9IBH - chains A and C of the 4 polymer chains in the assembly; structure by electron microscopy, 2.50 A resolution.

# Chain A (and C)
Protein: Polyribonucleotide nucleotidyltransferase
Organism: Salmonella enterica subsp. enterica serovar Typhimurium
Notes: EC 2.7.7.8; chain C of this document is another copy of the same molecule, construct and numbering; everything in this record applies to it too
Reference sequence: Q8ZLT3 (PNP_SALTY); residue numbers follow UniProt; this construct covers 1-546
Amino-acid sequence (546 residues; row label = number of the first residue in the row):
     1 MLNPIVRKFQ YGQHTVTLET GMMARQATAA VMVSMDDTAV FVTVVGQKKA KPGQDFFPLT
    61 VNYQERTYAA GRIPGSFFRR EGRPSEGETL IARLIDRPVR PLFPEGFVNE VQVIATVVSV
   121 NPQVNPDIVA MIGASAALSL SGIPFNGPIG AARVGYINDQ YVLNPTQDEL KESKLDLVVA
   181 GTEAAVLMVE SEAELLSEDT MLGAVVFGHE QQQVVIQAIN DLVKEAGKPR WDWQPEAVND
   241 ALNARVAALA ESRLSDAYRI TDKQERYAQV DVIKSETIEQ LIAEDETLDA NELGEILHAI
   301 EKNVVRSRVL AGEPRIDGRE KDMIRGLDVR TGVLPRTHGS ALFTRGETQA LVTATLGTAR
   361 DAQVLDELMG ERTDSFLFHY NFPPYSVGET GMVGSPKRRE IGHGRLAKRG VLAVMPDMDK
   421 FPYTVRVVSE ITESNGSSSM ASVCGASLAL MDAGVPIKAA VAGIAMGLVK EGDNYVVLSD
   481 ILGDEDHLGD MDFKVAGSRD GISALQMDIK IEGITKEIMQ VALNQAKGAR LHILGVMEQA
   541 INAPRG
Disordered / not traced: 546 (chain C: fully traced)

# Interface between chain A and chain C
Pairs across the interface (82):
  R83(A) - R83(C)
  D328(A) - M1(C)
  D328(A) - L2(C)
  R330(A) - M1(C)  hydrogen bond
  R330(A) - L2(C)  hydrogen bond (side chain-backbone)
  R330(A) - P4(C)
  R330(A) - M22(C)
  L334(A) - V118(C)
  P335(A) - D37(C)
  P335(A) - S119(C)
  R336(A) - D37(C)  salt bridge
  R336(A) - A69(C)
  R336(A) - S119(C)  hydrogen bond (backbone-side chain)
  R336(A) - V120(C)
  R336(A) - N121(C)
  R336(A) - P122(C)
  T337(A) - Y68(C)
  T337(A) - V118(C)
  H338(A) - G71(C)
  L342(A) - M22(C)  hydrophobic
  L342(A) - M23(C)  hydrophobic
  T344(A) - L2(C)
  T344(A) - R25(C)
  G346(A) - R25(C)  hydrogen bond (backbone-side chain)
  E347(A) - R25(C)
  E347(A) - Q26(C)  hydrogen bond (backbone-side chain)
  Q349(A) - M22(C)  hydrogen bond (side chain-backbone)
  Q349(A) - M23(C)
  L351(A) - M23(C)  hydrophobic
  T353(A) - Y68(C)
  T355(A) - Y68(C)
  T355(A) - G71(C)
  T355(A) - R72(C)
  T355(A) - I73(C)
  G357(A) - I73(C)
  D361(A) - R79(C)  hydrogen bond (backbone-side chain)
  A362(A) - R79(C)
  Q363(A) - F77(C)
  Q363(A) - F78(C)
  Q363(A) - R79(C)
  V364(A) - F77(C)
  H379(A) - R79(C)
  H379(A) - R80(C)
  Y380(A) - R80(C)  hydrogen bond (backbone-side chain)
  N381(A) - R66(C)
  N381(A) - R80(C)  hydrogen bond
  P384(A) - Q112(C)
  P384(A) - I114(C)  hydrophobic
  Y385(A) - F41(C)
  Y385(A) - T43(C)
  Y385(A) - V45(C)  hydrophobic
  Y385(A) - I114(C)  hydrophobic
  S386(A) - Q26(C)
  V387(A) - Q26(C)
  G388(A) - Q26(C)
  G388(A) - V45(C)
  E389(A) - V45(C)
  T390(A) - V45(C)
  T390(A) - Q47(C)  hydrogen bond
  T390(A) - E110(C)  hydrogen bond
  T390(A) - Q112(C)
  G391(A) - Q112(C)  hydrogen bond (backbone-side chain)
  V393(A) - N62(C)
  V393(A) - Q64(C)
  V393(A) - Q112(C)
  V393(A) - I114(C)  hydrophobic
  T424(A) - I73(C)
  R426(A) - I73(C)
  R426(A) - P74(C)
  R426(A) - R79(C)
  R426(A) - R80(C)
  R426(A) - E81(C)  salt bridge
  V428(A) - Y68(C)  hydrophobic
  E430(A) - R66(C)  salt bridge
  E430(A) - Y68(C)  hydrogen bond
  T432(A) - M23(C)  hydrogen bond (side chain-backbone)
  T432(A) - A24(C)
  E433(A) - M23(C)
  E433(A) - A24(C)
  E433(A) - R25(C)  salt bridge
  S434(A) - Q26(C)  hydrogen bond (backbone-side chain)
  N435(A) - Q26(C)
Other interface residues (no listed pair), chain A (46 interface residues in all): L356, R360, L377, G394, I401
Other interface residues (no listed pair), chain C (39 interface residues in all): A27, M32, T67

# Summary
The interface between chain A and chain C involves 46 residues on one side and 39 on the other, with 15
hydrogen bonds and 4 salt bridges. Among the polar pairs are R336(A)-D37(C), R426(A)-E81(C) and
E430(A)-R66(C).
Chain A and chain C are both Polyribonucleotide nucleotidyltransferase (Salmonella enterica subsp. enterica
serovar Typhimurium); the structure, Salmonella typhimurium polynucleotide phosphorylase in complex with
recognition site of RNase E, was determined by electron microscopy.
